1YMH - chains A and B of the 3 polymer chains in the assembly; structure by X-ray diffraction, 2.60 A resolution.

Chain A:
Protein: Fab 16D9D6, light chain
Organism: Mus musculus
Notes: antibody fragment or engineered binder
Sequence (220 residues; row label = number of the first residue in the row; a row labelled like 27A-27F holds insertion residues (27A, then the next letters in order)):
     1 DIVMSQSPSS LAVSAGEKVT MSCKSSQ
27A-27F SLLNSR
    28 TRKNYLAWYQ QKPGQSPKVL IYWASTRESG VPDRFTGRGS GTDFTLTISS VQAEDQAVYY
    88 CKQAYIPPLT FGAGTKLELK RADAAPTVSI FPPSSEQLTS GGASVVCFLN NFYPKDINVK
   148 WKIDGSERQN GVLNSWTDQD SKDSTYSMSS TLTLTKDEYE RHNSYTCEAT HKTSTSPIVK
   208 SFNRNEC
Disulfide bonds: Cys23-Cys88, Cys134-Cys194

Chain B:
Protein: Fab 16D9D6, heavy chain
Organism: Mus musculus
Notes: antibody fragment or engineered binder
Sequence (218 residues; row label = number of the first residue in the row; a row labelled like 82A-82C holds insertion residues (82A, then the next letters in order)):
     1 QIQLVQSGPE LKKPGETVKI SCKASGYTFT DFSMHWVNQA PGKGLNWMGW VN
   52A T
    53 ETGEPTYADD FKGRFAFSLE TSASTAYLQI
82A-82C NSL
    83 KNEDTATYFC ARFLLRQY
  100A F
   101 DVWGAGTTVT VSSAKTTPPS VYPLAPGSAA QTNSMVTLGC LVKGYFPEPV TVTWNSGSLS
   161 SGVHTFPAVL QSDLYTLSSS VTVPSSTWPS ETVTCNVAHP ASSTKVDKKI VPR
Disulfide bonds: Cys22-Cys92, Cys140-Cys195

Chain A / chain B interface:
Pairs across the interface (78; chain A residue first):
  Tyr32(A) with Gln99(B)
  Tyr36(A) with Tyr100(B); Phe100A(B), hydrogen bond (side chain-backbone); Trp103(B), hydrophobic
  Gln38(A) with Gln39(B), hydrogen bond; Leu45(B)
  Ser43(A) with Phe91(B); Trp103(B); Gly104(B)
  Pro44(A) with Leu45(B), hydrophobic; Trp103(B), hydrogen bond (backbone-side chain)
  Val46(A) with Tyr100(B), hydrophobic
  Tyr49(A) with Arg98(B); Tyr100(B), hydrophobic
  Trp50(A) with Arg98(B), hydrogen bond (side chain-backbone)
  Glu55(A) with Tyr100(B), hydrogen bond
  Tyr87(A) with Gln39(B), hydrogen bond; Lys43(B); Gly44(B); Leu45(B), hydrophobic
  Lys89(A) with Phe95(B); Gln99(B), hydrogen bond (side chain-backbone); Tyr100(B); Phe100A(B)
  Ala91(A) with Gln99(B), hydrogen bond (backbone-side chain)
  Pro95(A) with Trp47(B), hydrophobic
  Leu96(A) with Trp47(B); Phe95(B), hydrophobic; Phe100A(B), hydrophobic
  Phe98(A) with Val37(B), hydrophobic; Leu45(B); Trp47(B); Phe100A(B), hydrophobic
  Ser116(A) with Thr137(B)
  Phe118(A) with Leu124(B); Ala125(B); Pro126(B); Thr137(B)
  Pro119(A) with Ala125(B); Arg213(B)
  Pro120(A) with Arg213(B), hydrogen bond (backbone-side chain)
  Ser121(A) with Tyr122(B); Pro123(B)
  Glu123(A) with Pro123(B); Lys208(B)
  Gln124(A) with Tyr122(B)
  Ser131(A) with Leu141(B); Lys143(B)
  Val133(A) with Leu124(B), hydrophobic; Leu141(B), hydrophobic
  Phe135(A) with Leu124(B), hydrophobic; Phe166(B), hydrophobic; Ser178(B); Ser179(B)
  Asn137(A) with His164(B); Phe166(B); Ser180(B), hydrogen bond
  Asn138(A) with His164(B), hydrogen bond
  Leu160(A) with Gln171(B)
  Asn161(A) with Val169(B)
  Ser162(A) with Phe166(B); Pro167(B), hydrogen bond (side chain-backbone); Val169(B)
  Trp163(A) with Pro167(B)
  Thr164(A) with Thr165(B); Phe166(B)
  Ser174(A) with His164(B), hydrogen bond; Phe166(B)
  Met175(A) with Phe166(B), hydrophobic
  Ser176(A) with Phe166(B); Ser178(B)
  Thr180(A) with Lys143(B)
  Lys207(A) with Gln131(B)
  Asn210(A) with Gly127(B); Ala129(B)
  Glu213(A) with Gly127(B); Arg213(B)
  Cys214(A) with Arg213(B)
Interface residues without a listed pair, chain A (47 interface residues in all): Ala34, Gln42, Lys45, Ser127, Gly158, Asp167, Thr178
Interface residues without a listed pair, chain B (42 interface residues in all): His35, Asn46, Val121, Leu138, Gly139, Thr176

Summary:
47 residues of chain A face 42 of chain B across their interface, with 13 hydrogen bonds. Polar pairs include
Tyr36(A)-Phe100A(B), Gln38(A)-Gln39(B) and Pro44(A)-Trp103(B).
Chain A is Fab 16D9D6, light chain and chain B is Fab 16D9D6, heavy chain, both from Mus musculus; the
structure, anti-HCV Fab 19D9D6 complexed with protein L (PpL) mutant A66W, was determined by X-ray
diffraction.
